Entry 6IU1 (X-ray diffraction, 2.89 A resolution); this record covers chains B and J of the 10 polymer chains in the assembly.

== Chain B (and J) ==
Name: Peroxiredoxin
From: Pyrococcus horikoshii OT3
Notes: EC 1.11.1.15; chain J of this document is another copy of the same molecule, construct and numbering; everything in this record applies to it too
UniProt: O58966 (TDXH_PYRHO); residues 1-216 here = UniProt positions 1-216
Chain sequence (216 residues; each row starts with the number of its first residue):
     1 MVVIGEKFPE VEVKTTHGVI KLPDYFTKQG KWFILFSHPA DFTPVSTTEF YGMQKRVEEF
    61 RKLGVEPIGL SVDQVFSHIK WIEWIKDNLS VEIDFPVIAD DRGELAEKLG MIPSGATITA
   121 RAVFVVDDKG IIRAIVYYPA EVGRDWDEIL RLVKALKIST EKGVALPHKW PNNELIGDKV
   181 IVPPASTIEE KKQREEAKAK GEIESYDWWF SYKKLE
Not modelled in the structure: 1, 216
Sequence notes: engineered mutation Ser-46 (Cys in O58966), Ser-205 (Cys in O58966), Ser-211 (Cys in O58966)
Curated features (UniProtKB/Swiss-Prot):
  - binding site (substrate): Arg-121

== How chain B and chain J interact ==
Pairs across the interface (18; chain B residue first):
  Pro-184(B) / Phe-76(J)
  Ala-185(B) / Phe-76(J)
  Ser-186(B) / Thr-15(J)
  Ser-186(B) / Val-75(J)
  Ser-186(B) / Ile-79(J)
  Thr-187(B) / Thr-16(J)
  Thr-187(B) / Gly-18(J)
  Thr-187(B) / Ile-79(J)
  Ile-188(B) / Thr-16(J)  hydrogen bond (backbone-backbone)
  Ile-188(B) / Ile-79(J)  hydrophobic
  Lys-191(B) / Ile-79(J)
  Lys-191(B) / Glu-83(J)
  Lys-191(B) / Lys-86(J)
  Asp-207(B) / Lys-80(J)  salt bridge
  Trp-208(B) / Ile-79(J)  hydrophobic
  Trp-208(B) / Lys-80(J)
  Trp-208(B) / Glu-83(J)  hydrogen bond
  Trp-209(B) / Lys-80(J)
Other interface residues (no listed pair), chain J (11 interface residues in all): His-17, Ile-82

== Summary ==
9 residues of chain B and 11 residues of chain J are in contact; the contacts include 2 hydrogen bonds and 1
salt bridge. Among the polar pairs are Asp-207(B)/Lys-80(J), Trp-208(B)/Glu-83(J) and Ile-188(B)/Thr-16(J).
Curated annotation (UniProt) lists substrate-binding residue Arg-121(B) on chain B.
Both chains are Peroxiredoxin (Pyrococcus horikoshii OT3). Entry 6IU1 (Peroxiredoxin from Pyrococcus
horikoshii 0Cys mutant)) was determined by X-ray diffraction, deposited together with 6ITZ and 6IU0.
